PDB entry 3JC8 | electron microscopy | chains Nl and Pl of the 115 polymer chains in the assembly

== Chain Nl ==
Name: PilN
Source organism: Myxococcus xanthus DK 1622
UniProt: Q306N5 (Q306N5_MYXXD); residues 1-225 here = UniProt positions 1-225
Sequence (225 residues; row label = number of the first residue in the row):
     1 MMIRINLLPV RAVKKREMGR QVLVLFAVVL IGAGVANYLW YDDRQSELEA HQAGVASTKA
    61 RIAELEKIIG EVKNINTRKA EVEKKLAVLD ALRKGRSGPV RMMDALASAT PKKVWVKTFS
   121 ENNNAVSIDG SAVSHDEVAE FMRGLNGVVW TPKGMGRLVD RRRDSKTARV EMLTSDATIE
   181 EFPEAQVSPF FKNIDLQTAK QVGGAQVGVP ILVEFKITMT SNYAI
Disordered / not traced: 224-225

== Chain Pl ==
Name: PilP
Source organism: Myxococcus xanthus DK 1622
UniProt: Q306N3 (Q306N3_MYXXD); residues 1-172 here = UniProt positions 1-172
Sequence (172 residues; numbered 1 to 172; the number before each row is that of its first residue):
     1 MLAACEEPPA PAPPPAKPKA AAAVPVKAAP TETGAQAAPS YSYVYNPVGK RDPFRSPIDE
    61 LGPVNANPVA ACNEPLCSFD LDQLKLVAVV TGDASPVAMV EDPAGRGHIV RRNTRMGRQG
   121 GKVTQILRDS VTVTEVFSGN GEIIKNPVTL QLKPDAKQDP AYNMMTGRNY GE
Disordered / not traced: 1-4, 160-172

== How chain Nl and chain Pl interact ==
Contacting residue pairs (13):
  K84(Nl) - P39(Pl)
  K84(Nl) - S40(Pl)
  V88(Nl) - S40(Pl)
  V88(Nl) - Y41(Pl)
  V88(Nl) - S42(Pl)
  A109(Nl) - K50(Pl)
  A109(Nl) - R51(Pl)
  A109(Nl) - D52(Pl)
  A109(Nl) - P53(Pl)
  T110(Nl) - K50(Pl)
  T110(Nl) - P53(Pl)
  P111(Nl) - P53(Pl)
  P111(Nl) - F54(Pl)
Other interface residues (no listed pair), chain Nl (7 interface residues in all): A87, S108

== In short ==
The interface between chain Nl and chain Pl involves 7 residues on one side and 9 on the other.
Here chain Nl is PilN and chain Pl is PilP, both from Myxococcus xanthus DK 1622. Entry 3JC8 (Architectural
model of the type IVa pilus machine in a piliated state) was determined by electron microscopy together with
3JC9 from the same study.
